PDB entry 7W02 | electron microscopy, 3.30 A resolution | chain A

== Chain A ==
Molecule: Phospholipid-transporting ATPase ABCA3
From: Homo sapiens
Notes: EC 7.6.2.1, 7.6.2.2
Reference sequence: Q99758 (ABCA3_HUMAN); numbering as in UniProt (aligned over 1-1704)
Amino-acid sequence (1748 residues; numbered -20 to 1727; the number before each row is that of its first residue; numbers below 1 keep their minus sign (Met-20 is residue -20)):
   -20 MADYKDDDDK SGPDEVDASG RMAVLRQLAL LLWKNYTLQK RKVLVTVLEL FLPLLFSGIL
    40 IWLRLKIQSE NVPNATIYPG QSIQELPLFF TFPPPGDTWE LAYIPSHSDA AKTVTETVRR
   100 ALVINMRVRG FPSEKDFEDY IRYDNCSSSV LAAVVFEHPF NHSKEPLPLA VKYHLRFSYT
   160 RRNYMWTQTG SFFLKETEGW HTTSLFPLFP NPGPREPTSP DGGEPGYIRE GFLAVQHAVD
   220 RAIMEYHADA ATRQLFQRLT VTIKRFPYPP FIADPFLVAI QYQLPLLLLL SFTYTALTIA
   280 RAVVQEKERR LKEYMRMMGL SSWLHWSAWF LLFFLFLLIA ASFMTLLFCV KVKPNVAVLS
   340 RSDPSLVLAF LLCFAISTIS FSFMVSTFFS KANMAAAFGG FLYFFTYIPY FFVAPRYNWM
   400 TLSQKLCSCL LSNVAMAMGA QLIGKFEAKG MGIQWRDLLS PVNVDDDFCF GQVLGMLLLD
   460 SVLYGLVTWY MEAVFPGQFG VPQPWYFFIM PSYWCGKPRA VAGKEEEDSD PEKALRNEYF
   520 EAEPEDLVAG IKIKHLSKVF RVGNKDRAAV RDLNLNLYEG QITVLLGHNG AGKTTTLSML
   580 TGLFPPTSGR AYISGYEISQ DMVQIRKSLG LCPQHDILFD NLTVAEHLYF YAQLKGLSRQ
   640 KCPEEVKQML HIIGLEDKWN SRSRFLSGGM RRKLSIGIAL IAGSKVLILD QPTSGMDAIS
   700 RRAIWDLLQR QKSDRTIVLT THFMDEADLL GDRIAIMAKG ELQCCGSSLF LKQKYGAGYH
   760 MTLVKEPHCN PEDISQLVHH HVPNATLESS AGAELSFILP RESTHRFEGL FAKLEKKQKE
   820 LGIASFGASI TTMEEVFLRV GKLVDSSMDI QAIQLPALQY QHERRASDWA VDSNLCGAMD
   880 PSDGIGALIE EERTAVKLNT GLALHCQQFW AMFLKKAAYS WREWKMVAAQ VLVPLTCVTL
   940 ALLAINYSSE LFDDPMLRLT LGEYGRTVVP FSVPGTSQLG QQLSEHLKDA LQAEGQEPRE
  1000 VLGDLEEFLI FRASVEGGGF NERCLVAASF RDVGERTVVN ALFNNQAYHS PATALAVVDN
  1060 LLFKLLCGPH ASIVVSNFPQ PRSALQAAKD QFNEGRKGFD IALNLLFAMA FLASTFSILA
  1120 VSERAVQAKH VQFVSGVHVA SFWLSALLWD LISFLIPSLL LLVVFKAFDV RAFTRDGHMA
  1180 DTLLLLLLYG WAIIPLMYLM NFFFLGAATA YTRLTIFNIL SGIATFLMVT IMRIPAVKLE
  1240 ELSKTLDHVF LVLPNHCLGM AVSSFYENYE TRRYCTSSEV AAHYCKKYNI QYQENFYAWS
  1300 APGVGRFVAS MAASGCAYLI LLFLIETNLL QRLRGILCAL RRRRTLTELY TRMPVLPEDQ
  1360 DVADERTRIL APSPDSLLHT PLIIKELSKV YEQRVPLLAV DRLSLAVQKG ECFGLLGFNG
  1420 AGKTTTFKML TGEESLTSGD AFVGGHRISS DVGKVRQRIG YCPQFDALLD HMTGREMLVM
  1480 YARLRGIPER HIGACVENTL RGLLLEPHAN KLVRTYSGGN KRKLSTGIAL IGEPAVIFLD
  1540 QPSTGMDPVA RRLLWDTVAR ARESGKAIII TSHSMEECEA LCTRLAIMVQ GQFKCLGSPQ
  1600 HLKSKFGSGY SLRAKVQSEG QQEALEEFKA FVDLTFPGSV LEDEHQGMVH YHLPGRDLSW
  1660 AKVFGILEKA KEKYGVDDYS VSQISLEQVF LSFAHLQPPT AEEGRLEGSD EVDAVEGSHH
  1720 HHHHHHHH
Not modelled in the structure: -20 to 0, 164-176, 494-515, 844-894, 1333-1354, 1371-1375, 1451-1456, 1616-1620, 1654-1658, 1696-1727
Differences from the reference sequence: initiating methionine (-20); expression tag (-19 to 0, 1705-1727); engineered mutation Gln690 (Glu in Q99758), Gln1540 (Glu in Q99758)
Cystine bridges: Cys1274-Cys1284
Covalently attached groups: N-acetylglucosamine (NAG) linked to Asn124, Asn140
Bound ions: Mg2+ site 1: Thr573, Gln613 (together with ATP); Mg2+ site 2: Thr1423, Gln1463 (together with ATP)
Small-molecule neighbours:
  - ATP (adenosine-5'-triphosphate), molecule 1: Phe539, Ala548, His567, Asn568, Gly569, Ala570, Gly571, Lys572, Thr573, Thr574, Gln613, Gln690, His721, His1507, Lys1510, Thr1514, Ser1516, Gly1517, Gly1518, Gly1544
  - ATP, molecule 2: Lys657, Phe664, Leu665, Ser666, Gly667, Gly668, Met669, Gly694, Tyr1390, Gln1392, Leu1396, Ala1398, Phe1417, Asn1418, Gly1419, Ala1420, Gly1421, Lys1422, Thr1423, Thr1424, Gln1463, Gln1540, His1572
What the authors report for this chain:
  - mutagenesis - K21A, R280A, K924A, R1212A: unchanged expression
  - mutagenesis - K21A, K21A/R280A, R280A, R280A/R1212A, K370A/K924A, K924A, R1212A: decreased catalytic activity
  - disease-associated variants - L101P, L982P: decreased localization (citing earlier work)

== Overview ==
Chain A binds ATP. N-acetylglucosamine is covalently linked to Asn124 and Asn140. Thr573 and Gln613 coordinate
Mg2+ site 1. Thr1423 and Gln1463 coordinate Mg2+ site 2. From the paper: K21A, K21A/R280A and R280A, among
others, reduce catalytic activity; L101P and L982P reduce localization; 9 substitutions were tested in all.
Chain A is Phospholipid-transporting ATPase ABCA3 (Homo sapiens); the structure, Cryo-EM structure of
ATP-bound ABCA3, was determined by electron microscopy, deposited together with 7W01.
